9EQJ - chains B and C of the 3 polymer chains in the assembly; structure by X-ray diffraction, 2.05 A resolution.

== Chain B ==
Name: Elongin-C
Organism: Homo sapiens
Reference sequence: Q15369 (ELOC_HUMAN); numbering as in UniProt (aligned over 17-112)
Amino-acid sequence (97 residues; numbered 16 to 112; the number before each row is that of its first residue):
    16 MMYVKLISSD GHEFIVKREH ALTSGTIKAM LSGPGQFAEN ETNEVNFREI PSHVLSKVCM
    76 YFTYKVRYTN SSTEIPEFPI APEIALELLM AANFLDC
Unresolved in the structure: 48-56
Differences from the reference sequence: initiating methionine (16)

== Chain C ==
Name: von Hippel-Lindau disease tumor suppressor
Organism: Homo sapiens
Reference sequence: P40337 (VHL_HUMAN); numbering as in UniProt (aligned over 54-213)
Amino-acid sequence (162 residues; each row starts with the number of its first residue):
    52 GSMEAGRPRP VLRSVNSREP SQVIFCNRSP RVVLPVWLNF DGEPQPYPTL PPGTGRRIHS
   112 YRGHLWLFRD AGTHDGLLVN QTELFVPSLN VDGQPIFANI TLPVYTLKER CLQVVRSLVK
   172 PENYRRLDIV RSLYEDLEDH PNVQKDLERL TQERIAHQRM GD
Unresolved in the structure: 52-61, 205-213
Differences from the reference sequence: expression tag (52-53)
Curated features (UniProtKB/Swiss-Prot):
  - region: Thr-157 to Val-166 (Interaction with Elongin BC complex)
  - natural variant: Leu-63 (L63P: In PCC), Arg-64 (R64P: In PCC), Ser-65 (S65A: In PCC; S65L: In VHLD; S65W: In VHLD), Val-66 to Gln-73 (deletion: In VHLD), Ser-68 (S68W: In PCC and VHLD), Glu-70 (E70K: In VHLD), Val-74 (V74G: In VHLD), Ile-75 (deletion: In VHLD), Phe-76 (F76I: In VHLD; F76L: In VHLD; F76S: In VHLD; deletion: In VHLD), Asn-78 (N78H: In VHLD; N78S: In VHLD; N78T: In VHLD), Arg-79 (R79P: In VHLD), Ser-80 (S80I: In VHLD; S80N: In PCC and VHLD; S80R: In VHLD), 64 further natural variant entries in UniProt
  - mutagenesis: Tyr-98 (Y98N: No interaction with HIF1A. No HIF1A degradation)
Residues lining bound ligands: A1H6O ((2S,4R)-1-[(2R)-2-[(1-fluoranylcyclopropyl)carbonylamino]-3-methyl-3-[[cis-4-(morpholin-4-ylmethyl)cyclohexyl]methylsulfanyl]butanoyl]-N-[[4-(4-methyl-1,3-thiazol-5-yl)phenyl]methyl]-4-oxidanyl-pyrrolidine-2-carboxamide): Asn-67, Arg-69, Phe-76, Pro-86, Trp-88, Phe-91, Pro-97, Tyr-98, Pro-99, Leu-101, Arg-107, Ile-109, His-110, Ser-111, Tyr-112, His-115, Trp-117

== How chain B and chain C interact ==
Contacting residue pairs - 34 pairs, chain B then chain C:
  Tyr-76(B) / Tyr-156(C)  hydrogen bond (side chain-backbone)
  Tyr-76(B) / Thr-157(C)
  Tyr-76(B) / Leu-158(C)  hydrogen bond (side chain-backbone)
  Tyr-83(B) / Val-155(C)
  Thr-84(B) / Val-155(C)
  Ser-86(B) / Gln-132(C)
  Ser-87(B) / Gln-132(C)
  Glu-89(B) / Arg-79(C)
  Ile-90(B) / Leu-153(C)
  Ile-90(B) / Val-155(C)  hydrophobic
  Pro-91(B) / Leu-153(C)
  Glu-92(B) / Pro-81(C)
  Glu-92(B) / Arg-82(C)  salt bridge
  Glu-92(B) / Leu-153(C)
  Glu-92(B) / Arg-161(C)  salt bridge
  Phe-93(B) / Leu-158(C)  hydrophobic
  Phe-93(B) / Arg-161(C)  hydrogen bond (backbone-side chain)
  Ile-95(B) / Arg-161(C)
  Ile-95(B) / Cys-162(C)  hydrophobic
  Pro-97(B) / Leu-169(C)  hydrophobic
  Ala-100(B) / Val-165(C)  hydrophobic
  Leu-101(B) / Ile-180(C)  hydrophobic
  Leu-103(B) / Cys-162(C)  hydrophobic
  Leu-104(B) / Lys-159(C)
  Leu-104(B) / Cys-162(C)  hydrogen bond (backbone-side chain)
  Leu-104(B) / Leu-163(C)  hydrophobic
  Leu-104(B) / Leu-184(C)  hydrophobic
  Ala-107(B) / Leu-158(C)  hydrophobic
  Ala-107(B) / Lys-159(C)
  Asn-108(B) / Lys-159(C)  hydrogen bond
  Asn-108(B) / Leu-184(C)
  Cys-112(B) / Thr-157(C)
  Cys-112(B) / Leu-158(C)  hydrogen bond (backbone-backbone)
  Cys-112(B) / Lys-159(C)  hydrogen bond (backbone-backbone)
Also at the interface, not in a pair above, chain B (24 interface residues in all): Val-73, Tyr-79, Lys-80, Asn-85, Met-105
Also at the interface, not in a pair above, chain C (24 interface residues in all): Pro-154, Gln-164, Val-166, Leu-178, Asp-179, Val-181, Asp-187

== In short ==
The chain B/chain C interface involves 24 residues from each chain; the contacts include 7 hydrogen bonds and
2 salt bridges. Polar contacts include Glu-92(B)/Arg-82(C), Glu-92(B)/Arg-161(C) and Tyr-76(B)/Tyr-156(C).
Chain C binds compound A1H6O. UniProt lists one mutagenesis site on chain C.
Chain B is Elongin-C and chain C is von Hippel-Lindau disease tumor suppressor, both from Homo sapiens; the
structure, Crystal structure of pVHL:EloB:EloC in complex with MP-1-39, was determined by X-ray diffraction,
deposited together with 9EQM.
